7YI1 - chains I and E of the 12 polymer chains in the assembly; structure by electron microscopy, 2.80 A resolution.

# Chain I
Molecule: Wisdom 601 DNA
From: synthetic construct
Sequence (167 nucleotides; row label = number of the first residue in the row; numbers below 1 keep their minus sign (DC-73 is residue -73)):
   -73 CTGGAGAATCCCGGTCTGCAGGCCGCTCAATTGGTCGTAGACAGCTCTAG
   -23 CACCGCTTAAACGCACGTACGCGCTGTCCCCCGCGTTTTAACCGCCAAGG
    27 GGATTACTCCCTAGTCTCCAGGCACGTGTCAGATATATACATCCTGTGCA
    77 TGTATTGAACAGCGACC
Not modelled in the structure: 78-93

# Chain E
Protein: Histone H3
From: Xenopus laevis
UniProt: A0A310TTQ1 (A0A310TTQ1_XENLA); residues 1-135 here correspond to UniProt positions 2-136 (UniProt number = residue number + 1)
Amino-acid sequence (135 residues; numbered 1 to 135; the number before each row is that of its first residue):
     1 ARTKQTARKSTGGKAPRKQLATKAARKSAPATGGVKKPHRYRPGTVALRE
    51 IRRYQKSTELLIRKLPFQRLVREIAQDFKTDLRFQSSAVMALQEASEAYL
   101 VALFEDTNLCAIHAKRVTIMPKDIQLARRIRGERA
Not modelled in the structure: 1-35, 135
Modified positions: Lys36 (N-trimethyllysine; M3L)

# Interface between chain I and chain E
Pairs across the interface (24):
  DA-67(I) - His39(E)  sugar contact
  DA-67(I) - Tyr41(E)  sugar contact
  DA-66(I) - Arg49(E)  sugar contact
  DT-65(I) - Arg49(E)  phosphate contact
  DT-65(I) - Arg53(E)  salt bridge to the phosphate
  DG9(I) - Arg40(E)  hydrogen bond to the base
  DG9(I) - Tyr41(E)  hydrogen bond to the phosphate
  DG9(I) - Arg42(E)  sugar contact
  DG9(I) - Gly44(E)  hydrogen bond to the phosphate
  DG9(I) - Thr45(E)  phosphate contact
  DG9(I) - Val46(E)  hydrogen bond to the phosphate
  DG9(I) - Ala47(E)  hydrogen bond to the phosphate
  DC10(I) - His39(E)  phosphate contact
  DC10(I) - Arg40(E)  phosphate contact
  DC10(I) - Tyr41(E)  hydrogen bond to the phosphate
  DC10(I) - Val46(E)  phosphate contact
  DA17(I) - Arg63(E)  phosphate contact
  DA17(I) - Leu65(E)  phosphate contact
  DA17(I) - Pro66(E)  phosphate contact
  DA17(I) - Arg69(E)  salt bridge to the phosphate
  DC18(I) - Arg63(E)  phosphate contact
  DC18(I) - Lys64(E)  salt bridge to the phosphate
  DC18(I) - Leu65(E)  hydrogen bond to the phosphate
  DG26(I) - Arg83(E)  sugar contact
Also at the interface, not in a pair above, chain I (11 interface residues in all): DG-68, DC8, DG27
Also at the interface, not in a pair above, chain E (18 interface residues in all): Pro43, Glu50

# Overview
Chain I and chain E form an interface of 11 and 18 residues respectively; the contacts include 7 hydrogen
bonds and 3 salt bridges. Polar contacts include DG9(I)-Arg40(E), DG9(I)-Tyr41(E) and DG9(I)-Gly44(E).
Chain I is Wisdom 601 DNA (synthetic construct) and chain E is Histone H3 (Xenopus laevis); the structure,
Cryo-EM structure of Eaf3 CHD bound to H3K36me3 nucleosome, was determined by electron microscopy (same
publication as 7YI0, 7YI2, 7YI3, 7YI4 and 7YI5).
